9JTN - chain A; structure by electron microscopy, 3.10 A resolution.

# Chain A
Molecule: Glucose-6-phosphatase catalytic subunit 1, GS linker-HRV3C-GFP-twin strep
Source organism: Homo sapiens
Notes: EC 3.1.3.9
UniProtKB: P35575 (G6PC1_HUMAN); residues 1-357 carry their UniProt numbers (357 of 648 residues fall inside the UniProt entry; the rest is not from it)
Amino-acid sequence (648 residues; numbered 1 to 648; the number before each row is that of its first residue):
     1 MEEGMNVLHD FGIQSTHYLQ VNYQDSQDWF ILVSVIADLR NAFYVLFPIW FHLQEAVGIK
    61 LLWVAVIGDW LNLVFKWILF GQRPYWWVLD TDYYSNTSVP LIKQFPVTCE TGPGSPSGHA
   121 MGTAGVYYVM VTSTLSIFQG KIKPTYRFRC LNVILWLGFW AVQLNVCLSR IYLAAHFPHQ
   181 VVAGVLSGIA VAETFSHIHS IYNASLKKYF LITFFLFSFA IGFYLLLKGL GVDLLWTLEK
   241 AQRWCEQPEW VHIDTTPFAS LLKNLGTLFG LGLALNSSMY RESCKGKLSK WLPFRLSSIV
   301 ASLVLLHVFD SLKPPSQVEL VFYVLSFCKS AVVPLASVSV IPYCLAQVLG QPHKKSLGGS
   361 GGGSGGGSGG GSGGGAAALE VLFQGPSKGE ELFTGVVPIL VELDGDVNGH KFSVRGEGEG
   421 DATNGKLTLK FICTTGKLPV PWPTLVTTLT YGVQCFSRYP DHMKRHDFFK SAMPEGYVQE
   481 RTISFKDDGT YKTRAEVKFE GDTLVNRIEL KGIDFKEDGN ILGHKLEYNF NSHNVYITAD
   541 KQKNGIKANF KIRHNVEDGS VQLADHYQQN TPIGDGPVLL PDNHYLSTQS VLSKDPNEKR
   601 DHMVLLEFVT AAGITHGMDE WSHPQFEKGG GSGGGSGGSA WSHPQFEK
Unresolved in the structure: 141-146, 352-648
Disulfide bonds: Cys-109/Cys-245
Residues lining bound ligands: phosphatidyl serine (P5S; O-[(R)-{[(2R)-2,3-bis(octadecanoyloxy)propyl]oxy}(hydroxy)phosphoryl]-L-serine): Val-35, Ile-36, Asp-38, Arg-40, Asn-41, Tyr-127, Leu-303, Val-304, His-307, Asp-310, Lys-313
Reported in the primary citation:
  - binding site for phosphate ion: Lys-76, Arg-83, His-119, Arg-170, His-176
  - contacts within the chain: Arg-83/Glu-110 (salt bridge), Glu-110/Arg-170 (salt bridge)
  - conformationally variable residues (side-chain flip): Asp-69, Glu-110, Thr-255, Ser-260
  - binding site for phosphatidyl serine: Val-35, Ile-36, Arg-40, Tyr-127
  - catalytic residues: Ser-117, His-119, His-176 (proposed by the authors, not directly observed)
  - post-translational modification sites: Asn-96 (citing earlier work)
  - mutagenesis - K76N, S117A, R170Q, H176A, H176N: abolished catalytic activity
  - mutagenesis - D38A, D69A, R83Q, E110A: decreased catalytic activity
  - mutagenesis - D38A, D69A, K76R, R83K, R83Q: decreased expression
  - mutagenesis - V35C, R40A: decreased stability
  - disease-associated variants - Q20R, R83C, R83I, T108I, H119D, H119L: abolished catalytic activity (citing earlier work)
  - disease-associated variants - P113L, G266V, G270R, G270V: decreased expression (citing earlier work)
  - disease-associated variants - M5R, T16A, T111I, G118D, G125R, R149Q, W236R, A241T, T255I, P257L, A331V: decreased catalytic activity (citing earlier work)
  - disease-associated variants - G118D, A331V: unchanged expression (citing earlier work)
  - mutagenesis - D254A, T255A, K263A: unchanged expression
  - disease-associated variants - C109Y: decreased localization (citing earlier work)
  - disease-associated variants - L211P, L225P, A274T, A274V: decreased stability (proposed by the authors, not directly observed)

# In short
Bound to chain A: phosphatidyl serine. The paper reports catalytic residues Ser-117, His-119 and His-176;
D38A, D69A and R83Q, among others, reduce catalytic activity; 42 substitutions were tested in all.
Chain A is Glucose-6-phosphatase catalytic subunit 1, GS linker-HRV3C-GFP-twin strep (Homo sapiens); the
structure, Human glucose 6 phosphate catalytic subunit 1 (hG6PC1) bound with phosphate, was determined by
electron microscopy, deposited together with 9JTL, 9JTM and 9JTO.
